6ZYX - chains Y and d of the 10 polymer chains in the assembly; structure by electron microscopy, 4.30 A resolution (low resolution: residue-level contacts below are approximate; hydrogen-bond / salt-bridge calls are withheld).

# Chain Y
Molecule: Shulin
From: Tetrahymena thermophila CU428
UniProt: Q22YU3 (Q22YU3_TETTS); the author numbering skips numbers that UniProt does not, so the offset changes along the chain: 1-1110 = UniProt 1-1110; 1177-1266 = UniProt 1111-1200
Sequence (1200 residues; numbered 1 to 1266; 66 numbers in that range are skipped by the numbering (no residue carries them; nothing is unmodelled there); the number before each row is that of its first residue):
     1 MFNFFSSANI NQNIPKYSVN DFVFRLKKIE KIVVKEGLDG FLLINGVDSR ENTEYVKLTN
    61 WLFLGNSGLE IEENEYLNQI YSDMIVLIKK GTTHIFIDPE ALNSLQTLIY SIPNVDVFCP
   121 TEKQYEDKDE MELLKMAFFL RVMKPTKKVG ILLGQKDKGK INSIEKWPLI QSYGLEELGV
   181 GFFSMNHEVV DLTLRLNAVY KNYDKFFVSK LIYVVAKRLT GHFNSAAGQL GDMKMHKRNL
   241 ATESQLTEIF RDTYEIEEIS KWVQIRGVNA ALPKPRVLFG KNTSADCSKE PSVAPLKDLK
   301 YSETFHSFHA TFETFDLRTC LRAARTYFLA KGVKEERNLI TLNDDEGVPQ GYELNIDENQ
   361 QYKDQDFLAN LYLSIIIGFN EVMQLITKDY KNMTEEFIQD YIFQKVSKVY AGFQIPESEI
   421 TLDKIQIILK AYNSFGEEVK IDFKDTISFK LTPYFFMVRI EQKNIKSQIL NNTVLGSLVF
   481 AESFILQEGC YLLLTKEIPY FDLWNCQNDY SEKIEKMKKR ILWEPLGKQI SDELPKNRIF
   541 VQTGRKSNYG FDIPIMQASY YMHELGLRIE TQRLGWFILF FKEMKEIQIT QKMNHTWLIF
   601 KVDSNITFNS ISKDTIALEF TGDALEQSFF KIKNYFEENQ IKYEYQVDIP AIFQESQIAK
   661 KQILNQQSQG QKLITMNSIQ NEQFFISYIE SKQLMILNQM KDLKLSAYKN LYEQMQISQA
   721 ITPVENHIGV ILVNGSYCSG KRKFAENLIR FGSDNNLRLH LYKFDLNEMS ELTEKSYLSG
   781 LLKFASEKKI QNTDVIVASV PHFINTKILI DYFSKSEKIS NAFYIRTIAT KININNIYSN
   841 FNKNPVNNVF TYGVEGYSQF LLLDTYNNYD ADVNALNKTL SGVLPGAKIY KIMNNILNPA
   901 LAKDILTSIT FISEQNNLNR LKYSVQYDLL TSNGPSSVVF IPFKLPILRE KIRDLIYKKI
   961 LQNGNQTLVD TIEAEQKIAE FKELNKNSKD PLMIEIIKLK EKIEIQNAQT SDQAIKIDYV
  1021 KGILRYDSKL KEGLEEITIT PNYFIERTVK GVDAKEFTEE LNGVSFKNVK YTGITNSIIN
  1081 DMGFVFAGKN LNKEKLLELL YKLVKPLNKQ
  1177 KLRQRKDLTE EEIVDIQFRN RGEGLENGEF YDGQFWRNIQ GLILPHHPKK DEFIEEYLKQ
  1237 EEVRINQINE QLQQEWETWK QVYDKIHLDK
Not modelled in the structure: 666-680, 965-1012, 1197-1266
Small-molecule neighbours: GTP (guanosine-5'-triphosphate): Cys738, Ser739, Gly740, Lys741, Arg742, Lys743, Asn833, Asn835, Asp864, Tyr866, Asn894, Asn895, Lys1021, Thr1038, Tyr1043, Ile1045, Arg1047

# Chain d
Molecule: Dynein intermediate chain 2
From: Tetrahymena thermophila CU428
UniProt: I7M008 (I7M008_TETTS); numbering as in UniProt (aligned over 1-667)
Sequence (667 residues; each row starts with the number of its first residue):
     1 MPPKQTKVVA SRKTVMPISR AGRAQIRRKD SNTQNNMNDQ GMEDEEIDQQ REGMKNQYEQ
    61 LTAQELNEDM PSKMLEPKNP QAPKNITVYD YYTRKFKTDE LVDQMIVHFS MDGDYIWKES
   121 NEYKTQEEIR DTKKALIKEA MRKQESEEPG ANHDEEAIKQ TLRNKFNYNT RECQTINPSI
   181 RERGVSTEPP PSDTICGNIT QWEIFDAYYA EIMKDHQIEN KKKKEVDQDK KQDQSMYSTS
   241 FKRCCKIMER MVVQNDQEDK YHDYRYYWSQ GDNLEAGKNE GHLLPIWRFS NEKQRKKNVT
   301 SICWNPLYPD LFAVSLGSYD FTKQRMGLIC LYSLKNTTHP EYAFNCEAGV MCLDFHPKSA
   361 ALLAVGLYDG TVLVYDIRNK HKKPIYQSTV RNQKHTDPVW QVKWNPDTSK NYNFYSISSD
   421 GRVMNWILMK NKLEPEEVIL LRLVGKNEEE STLIGLACGL CFDFNKFEPH IFLVGTEEGK
   481 IHKCSRAYSG QYQETYNGHL LAVYKVKWNN FHPRTFISAS ADWTVRIWDS KYTSQIICFD
   541 LSMMVVDAVW APYSSTVFAC ATMDKVQVYD LNVDKLNKLA EQKIVKQPKL TNLSFNYKDP
   601 ILLVGDSHGG VTLVKLSPNL CKSGPEIKQT EDKKAMEEFK NVKIEDYERE KMENLLAVVS
   661 KWEREDA
Not modelled in the structure: 1-74, 140-162, 189-667

# How chain Y and chain d interact
Residue-residue contacts (14):
  Arg750(Y) with Ser120(d); Asn121(d); Lys124(d)
  Ser753(Y) with Asn121(d)
  Tyr866(Y) with Leu136(d)
  Asn867(Y) with Leu136(d); Asn164(d)
  Asn868(Y) with Asn164(d)
  Tyr869(Y) with Arg163(d); Asn164(d)
  Met893(Y) with Ile129(d)
  Asn894(Y) with Glu128(d); Thr132(d)
  Ile896(Y) with Glu128(d)
Also at the interface, not in a pair above, chain Y (12 interface residues in all): Phe751, Asp870, Leu897
Also at the interface, not in a pair above, chain d (11 interface residues in all): Thr125, Lys165

# Summary
12 residues of chain Y and 11 residues of chain d are in contact. Chain Y binds GTP.
Chain Y is Shulin and chain d is Dynein intermediate chain 2, both from Tetrahymena thermophila CU428; the
structure, Outer Dynein Arm-Shulin complex - Shulin region from Tetrahymena thermophila, was determined by
electron microscopy, deposited together with 6ZYY and 6ZYW.
